4RRY - chains A and B; structure by X-ray diffraction, 2.43 A resolution.

# Chain A (and B)
Protein: Prostaglandin G/H synthase 2
Organism: Mus musculus
Notes: EC 1.14.99.1; chain B of this document is another copy of the same molecule, construct and numbering; everything in this record applies to it too
UniProtKB: Q05769 (PGH2_MOUSE); the construct lacks a stretch of the UniProt sequence, so the offset changes along the chain: 33-105 = UniProt 18-90; 106-618 = UniProt 92-604
Chain sequence (587 residues; numbered 33 to 618 plus 1 insertion-coded residue; the number before each row is that of its first residue):
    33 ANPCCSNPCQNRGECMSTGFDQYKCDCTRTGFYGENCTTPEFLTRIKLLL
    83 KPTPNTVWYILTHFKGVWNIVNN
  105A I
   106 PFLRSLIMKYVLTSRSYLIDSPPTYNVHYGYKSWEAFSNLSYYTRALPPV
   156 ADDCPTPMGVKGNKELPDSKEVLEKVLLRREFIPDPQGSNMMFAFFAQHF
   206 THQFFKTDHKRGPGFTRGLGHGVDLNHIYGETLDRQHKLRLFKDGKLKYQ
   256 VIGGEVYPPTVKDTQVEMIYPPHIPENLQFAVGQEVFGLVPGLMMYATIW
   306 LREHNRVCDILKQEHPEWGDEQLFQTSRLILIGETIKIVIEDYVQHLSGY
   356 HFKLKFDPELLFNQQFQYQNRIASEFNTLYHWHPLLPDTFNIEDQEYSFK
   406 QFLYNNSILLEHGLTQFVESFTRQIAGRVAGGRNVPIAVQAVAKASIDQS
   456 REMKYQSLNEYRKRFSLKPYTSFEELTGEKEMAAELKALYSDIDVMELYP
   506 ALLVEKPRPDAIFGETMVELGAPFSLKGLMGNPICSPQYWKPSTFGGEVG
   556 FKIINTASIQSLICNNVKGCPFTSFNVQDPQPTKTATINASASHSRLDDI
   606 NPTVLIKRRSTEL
Disordered / not traced: 584-618
Differences from the reference sequence: engineered mutation Trp-90 (His75 in Q05769)
Curated features (UniProtKB/Swiss-Prot):
  - active site: His-207 (Proton acceptor), Tyr-385 (For cyclooxygenase activity)
  - binding site (substrate): Arg-120, Tyr-355
  - binding site (heme b): His-388
  - site: Ser-530 (Aspirin-acetylated serine), Asn-606 (Not glycosylated)
  - modified residue: Cys-540 (S-nitrosocysteine), Ser-579 (O-acetylserine)
  - glycosylation (N-linked (GlcNAc...) asparagine): Asn-68, Asn-144, Asn-410, Asn-594
Disulfide bonds: Cys-36/Cys-47, Cys-37/Cys-159, Cys-41/Cys-57, Cys-59/Cys-69, Cys-569/Cys-575
Glycans and other covalent adducts: N-acetylglucosamine (NAG) linked to Asn-68, Asn-144, Asn-410

# Chain A / chain B interface
Contacting residue pairs - 113 pairs, chain A then chain B:
  Arg-44(A) with Gln-543(B)
  Glu-46(A) with Gln-543(B); Lys-546(B), salt bridge; Ser-548(B), hydrogen bond
  Met-48(A) with His-320(B); Gly-551(B); Gly-552(B)
  Ser-49(A) with His-320(B), hydrogen bond (backbone-side chain); Glu-322(B), hydrogen bond; Trp-323(B), hydrogen bond
  Thr-50(A) with Glu-322(B)
  Gly-51(A) with Glu-322(B)
  Phe-52(A) with Pro-321(B); Glu-322(B)
  Asp-58(A) with Lys-546(B); Pro-547(B); Ser-548(B), hydrogen bond
  Thr-60(A) with Lys-546(B); Pro-547(B)
  Arg-61(A) with Phe-367(B); Pro-542(B), hydrogen bond (side chain-backbone); Trp-545(B), hydrogen bond (side chain-backbone)
  Asp-125(A) with Gln-543(B), hydrogen bond
  Pro-127(A) with Pro-538(B), hydrophobic; Ser-541(B)
  Pro-128(A) with Tyr-544(B), hydrogen bond (backbone-side chain)
  Thr-129(A) with Tyr-544(B)
  Tyr-134(A) with Glu-326(B), hydrogen bond; Gln-330(B)
  Tyr-136(A) with Glu-326(B); Gln-327(B), hydrogen bond (side chain-backbone); Gln-330(B)
  Lys-137(A) with Leu-334(B); Gln-543(B); Tyr-544(B); Thr-549(B), hydrogen bond
  Ser-138(A) with Gln-330(B); Leu-334(B)
  Trp-139(A) with Asp-229(B); Gln-330(B); Arg-333(B); Leu-334(B); Ile-337(B), hydrophobic; Asn-537(B); Pro-538(B), hydrophobic
  Glu-140(A) with Leu-238(B); Gln-330(B)
  Phe-142(A) with Pro-538(B), hydrophobic; Tyr-544(B)
  Asp-229(A) with Trp-139(B)
  Leu-238(A) with Glu-140(B)
  Glu-319(A) with Thr-50(B)
  His-320(A) with Met-48(B); Ser-49(B), hydrogen bond (side chain-backbone)
  Pro-321(A) with Phe-52(B)
  Glu-322(A) with Ser-49(B), hydrogen bond; Thr-50(B); Gly-51(B); Phe-52(B)
  Trp-323(A) with Ser-49(B), hydrogen bond
  Glu-326(A) with Tyr-134(B), hydrogen bond; Tyr-136(B)
  Gln-327(A) with Tyr-136(B), hydrogen bond (backbone-side chain)
  Gln-330(A) with Tyr-134(B); Tyr-136(B); Ser-138(B); Trp-139(B); Glu-140(B)
  Arg-333(A) with Trp-139(B)
  Leu-334(A) with Lys-137(B); Ser-138(B)
  Ile-337(A) with Trp-139(B), hydrophobic
  Phe-367(A) with Arg-61(B); Gln-370(B), hydrogen bond (backbone-side chain)
  Asn-368(A) with Gln-370(B)
  Gln-369(A) with Gln-370(B), hydrogen bond (backbone-side chain)
  Gln-370(A) with Phe-367(B), hydrogen bond (side chain-backbone); Asn-368(B); Gln-369(B), hydrogen bond (side chain-backbone)
  Phe-371(A) with Gln-372(B), hydrogen bond (backbone-side chain)
  Gln-372(A) with Phe-371(B), hydrogen bond (side chain-backbone); Gln-372(B); Tyr-373(B), hydrogen bond (side chain-backbone)
  Tyr-373(A) with Gln-372(B), hydrogen bond (backbone-side chain); Gln-374(B), hydrogen bond (backbone-side chain)
  Gln-374(A) with Tyr-373(B), hydrogen bond (side chain-backbone); Gln-374(B)
  Asn-537(A) with Trp-139(B)
  Pro-538(A) with Pro-127(B), hydrophobic; Trp-139(B), hydrophobic; Phe-142(B), hydrophobic
  Ser-541(A) with Pro-127(B)
  Pro-542(A) with Arg-61(B), hydrogen bond (backbone-side chain)
  Gln-543(A) with Arg-44(B); Glu-46(B); Asp-125(B), hydrogen bond; Thr-129(B); Lys-137(B)
  Tyr-544(A) with Pro-127(B); Pro-128(B), hydrogen bond (side chain-backbone); Thr-129(B); Lys-137(B); Phe-142(B)
  Trp-545(A) with Arg-61(B), hydrogen bond (backbone-side chain)
  Lys-546(A) with Glu-46(B), salt bridge; Asp-58(B); Thr-60(B)
  Pro-547(A) with Asp-58(B)
  Ser-548(A) with Glu-46(B), hydrogen bond; Asp-58(B), hydrogen bond
  Thr-549(A) with Lys-137(B), hydrogen bond
  Gly-551(A) with Met-48(B)
  Gly-552(A) with Met-48(B)
Interface residues without a listed pair, chain A (59 interface residues in all): Leu-145, Val-228, Glu-364, Leu-366
Interface residues without a listed pair, chain B (58 interface residues in all): Leu-145, Val-228, Glu-319, Leu-366

# Overview
59 residues of chain A and 58 residues of chain B are in contact, with 34 hydrogen bonds and 2 salt bridges.
Polar contacts include Glu-46(A)/Lys-546(B), Glu-46(A)/Ser-548(B) and Ser-49(A)/His-320(B). Covalently linked
N-acetylglucosamine: at Asn-68(A), Asn-144(A) and Asn-410(A).
Both chains are Prostaglandin G/H synthase 2 (Mus musculus). Entry 4RRY (Crystal Structure of Apo Murine H90W
Cyclooxygenase-2) was determined by X-ray diffraction together with 4RRW, 4RRX, 4RRZ and 4RS0 from the same
study.
